Entry 5LGP (X-ray diffraction, 2.04 A resolution); this record covers chains C and D of the 8 polymer chains in the assembly.

Chain C (and D):
Molecule: Histone-arginine methyltransferase CARM1
Organism: Mus musculus
Notes: EC 2.1.1.319; chain D of this document is another copy of the same molecule, construct and numbering; everything in this record applies to it too
UniProtKB: Q9WVG6 (CARM1_MOUSE); residue numbers follow UniProt; this construct covers 130-487
Amino-acid sequence (361 residues; each row starts with the number of its first residue):
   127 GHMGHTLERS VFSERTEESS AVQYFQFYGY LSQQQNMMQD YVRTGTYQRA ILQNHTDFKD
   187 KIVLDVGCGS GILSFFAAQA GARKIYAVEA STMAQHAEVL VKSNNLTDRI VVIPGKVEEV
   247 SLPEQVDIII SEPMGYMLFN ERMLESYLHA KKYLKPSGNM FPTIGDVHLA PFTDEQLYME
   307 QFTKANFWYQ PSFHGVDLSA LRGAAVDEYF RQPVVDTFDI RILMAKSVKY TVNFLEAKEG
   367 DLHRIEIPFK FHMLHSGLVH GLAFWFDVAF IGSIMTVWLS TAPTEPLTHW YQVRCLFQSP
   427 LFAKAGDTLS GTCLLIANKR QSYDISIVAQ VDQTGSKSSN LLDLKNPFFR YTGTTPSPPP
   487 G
Disordered / not traced: 127-135, 479-487 (chain D: 127-135, 478-487)
Differences from the reference sequence: expression tag (127-129)
Curated features (UniProtKB/Swiss-Prot):
  - region: Arg347 to Leu380 (Required for nuclear translocation)
  - binding site (S-adenosyl-L-methionine): Gln160, Arg169, Gly193, Glu215, Glu244, Ser272
  - modified residue: Ser217 (Phosphoserine)
  - cross-link: Lys228 (Glycyl lysine isopeptide (Lys-Gly) (interchain with G-Cter in ubiquitin))
  - mutagenesis: Tyr154 (Y154A/F/R: Loss of S-adenosyl-L-methionine binding. Loss of protein methyltransferase activity), Arg169 (R169A: Loss of protein methyltransferase activity), Tyr173 (Y173A: Reduces protein methyltransferase activity), Val189 to Asp191 (Abolishes histone methyltransferase activity and coactivator activity), Ser217 (S217A: Loss of S-adenosyl-L-methionine binding. Loss of protein methyltransferase activity. Localized in the nucleus; S217C/T: Loss of S-adenosyl-L-methionine binding ...), Ser229 (S229E: Abolishes dimerization), Glu267 (E267Q: Abolishes histone methyltransferase activity and reduces coactivator activity)
Small-molecule neighbours: P1C3s (8ZB; (2R,3R,4S,5R)-2-(6-aminopurin-9-yl)-5-propyl-oxolane-3,4-diol): Phe138, Tyr150, Phe151, Tyr154, Gln160, Gly193, Gly195, Val214, Glu215, Ala216, Ser217, Gly241, Lys242, Val243, Glu244, Glu258, Met260, Glu267, Met269, Ser272
From the paper describing this entry:
  - catalytic residues: Glu258, Glu267 (citing earlier work)

Chain C / chain D interface:
Pairs across the interface - 80 pairs, chain C then chain D:
  Ser145(C) with Ser145(D); Val148(D)
  Val148(C) with Ser145(D)
  Gln149(C) with Gln149(D), hydrogen bond
  Tyr156(C) with Glu334(D); Asn472(D), hydrogen bond
  Leu157(C) with Trp314(D); Leu327(D), hydrophobic; Ala330(D); Ala331(D); Glu334(D), hydrogen bond (backbone-side chain)
  Ser158(C) with Glu334(D), hydrogen bond (backbone-side chain); Tyr335(D)
  Gln160(C) with Trp314(D)
  Gln161(C) with Lys310(D), hydrogen bond (side chain-backbone); Phe313(D); Trp314(D), hydrogen bond; Tyr335(D), hydrogen bond
  Met164(C) with Phe313(D), hydrophobic; Trp314(D), hydrophobic; Phe319(D); Leu324(D), hydrophobic
  Gln165(C) with Phe313(D)
  Thr170(C) with His320(D)
  Gln174(C) with His320(D), hydrogen bond
  Ile198(C) with Phe319(D), hydrophobic
  Phe201(C) with Val322(D), hydrophobic
  Phe202(C) with His320(D)
  Gln205(C) with His320(D), hydrogen bond (side chain-backbone); Gly321(D); Val322(D)
  His222(C) with Leu327(D); Ala330(D)
  Val225(C) with Ala326(D), hydrophobic; Leu327(D), hydrophobic
  Leu226(C) with Asp323(D); Leu324(D), hydrophobic; Leu327(D), hydrophobic
  Ser229(C) with Ala326(D)
  Asn230(C) with Asp323(D), hydrogen bond (side chain-backbone)
  Lys310(C) with Gln161(D), hydrogen bond (backbone-side chain)
  Phe313(C) with Gln161(D); Met164(D), hydrophobic; Gln165(D)
  Trp314(C) with Leu157(D); Gln160(D); Gln161(D); Met164(D), hydrophobic
  Phe319(C) with Met164(D); Ile198(D), hydrophobic
  His320(C) with Tyr167(D); Thr170(D); Gly171(D); Gln174(D), hydrogen bond; Phe202(D); Gln205(D), hydrogen bond (backbone-side chain)
  Gly321(C) with Gln205(D)
  Val322(C) with Ile198(D), hydrophobic; Phe201(D), hydrophobic; Gln205(D); Asn230(D)
  Asp323(C) with Leu226(D); Asn230(D), hydrogen bond (backbone-side chain)
  Leu324(C) with Met164(D), hydrophobic; Leu226(D), hydrophobic
  Ala326(C) with Val225(D), hydrophobic; Ser229(D)
  Leu327(C) with Leu157(D), hydrophobic; His222(D); Val225(D), hydrophobic; Leu226(D), hydrophobic
  Ala330(C) with Leu157(D), hydrophobic
  Ala331(C) with Leu157(D)
  Glu334(C) with Tyr156(D); Leu157(D), hydrogen bond (side chain-backbone); Ser158(D), hydrogen bond (side chain-backbone)
  Tyr335(C) with Ser158(D); Gln161(D), hydrogen bond
  Asn472(C) with Gln152(D), hydrogen bond; Tyr156(D), hydrogen bond
Also at the interface, not in a pair above, chain C (42 interface residues in all): Gln152, Gly155, Tyr167, Gly171, Ser196
Also at the interface, not in a pair above, chain D (43 interface residues in all): Gly155, Arg446, Asp469

Overview:
42 residues of chain C face 43 of chain D across their interface; the contacts include 19 hydrogen bonds.
Polar contacts include Gln149(C)-Gln149(D), Tyr156(C)-Asn472(D) and Leu157(C)-Glu334(D). Bound to chain C:
P1C3s. UniProt lists 6 S-adenosyl-L-methionine-binding residues and 9 mutagenesis sites on chain C. From the
paper: catalytic residues Glu258(C) and Glu267(C).
Chain C and chain D are both Histone-arginine methyltransferase CARM1 (Mus musculus); the structure, Crystal
structure of mouse CARM1 in complex with ligand P1C3s, was determined by X-ray diffraction, deposited together
with 5LGQ, 5LGR and 5LGS.
